Entry 7Y5V (electron microscopy, 6.10 A resolution (low resolution: residue-level contacts below are approximate; hydrogen-bond / salt-bridge calls are withheld)); this record covers chains A and C of the 10 polymer chains in the assembly.

# Chain A
Name: Chromatin assembly factor 1 subunit A
Organism: Homo sapiens
Reference sequence: Q13111 (CAF1A_HUMAN); residues 442-853 here = UniProt positions 442-853
Amino-acid sequence (412 residues; each row starts with the number of its first residue):
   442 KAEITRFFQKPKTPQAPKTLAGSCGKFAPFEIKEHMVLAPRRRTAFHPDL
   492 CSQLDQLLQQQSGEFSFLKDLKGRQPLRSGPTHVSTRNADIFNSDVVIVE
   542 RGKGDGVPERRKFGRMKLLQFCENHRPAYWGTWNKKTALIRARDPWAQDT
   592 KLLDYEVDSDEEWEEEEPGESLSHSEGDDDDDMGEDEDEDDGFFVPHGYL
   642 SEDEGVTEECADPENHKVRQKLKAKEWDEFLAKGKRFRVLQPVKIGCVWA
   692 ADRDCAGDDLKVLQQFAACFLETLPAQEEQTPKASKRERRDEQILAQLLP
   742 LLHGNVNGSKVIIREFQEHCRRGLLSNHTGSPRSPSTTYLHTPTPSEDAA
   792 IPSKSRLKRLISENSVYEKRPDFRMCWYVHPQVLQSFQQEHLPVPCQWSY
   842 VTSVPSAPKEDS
Disordered / not traced: 442-490, 501-547, 714-853
UniProt features mapped onto this chain:
  - region: Ser642 to Phe678 (Necessary for homodimerization and competence for chromatin assembly)
  - modified residue: Thr722 (Phosphothreonine), Ser772 (Phosphoserine), Ser775 (Phosphoserine), Ser803 (Phosphoserine)

# Chain C
Name: Histone-binding protein RBBP4
Organism: Homo sapiens
Reference sequence: Q09028 (RBBP4_HUMAN); numbering as in UniProt (aligned over 1-425)
Amino-acid sequence (425 residues; row label = number of the first residue in the row):
     1 MADKEAAFDDAVEERVINEEYKIWKKNTPFLYDLVMTHALEWPSLTAQWL
    51 PDVTRPEGKDFSIHRLVLGTHTSDEQNHLVIASVQLPNDDAQFDASHYDS
   101 EKGEFGGFGSVSGKIEIEIKINHEGEVNRARYMPQNPCIIATKTPSSDVL
   151 VFDYTKHPSKPDPSGECNPDLRLRGHQKEGYGLSWNPNLSGHLLSASDDH
   201 TICLWDISAVPKEGKVVDAKTIFTGHTAVVEDVSWHLLHESLFGSVADDQ
   251 KLMIWDTRSNNTSKPSHSVDAHTAEVNCLSFNPYSEFILATGSADKTVAL
   301 WDLRNLKLKLHSFESHKDEIFQVQWSPHNETILASSGTDRRLNVWDLSKI
   351 GEEQSPEDAEDGPPELLFIHGGHTAKISDFSWNPNEPWVICSVSEDNIMQ
   401 VWQMAENIYNDEDPEGSVDPEGQGS
Disordered / not traced: 1-10, 412-425
UniProt features mapped onto this chain:
  - modified residue: Ala2 (N-acetylalanine), Lys4 (N6-acetyllysine), Ser110 (Phosphoserine), Lys160 (N6-acetyllysine), Ser355 (Phosphoserine)
  - cross-link (Glycyl lysine isopeptide (Lys-Gly)): Lys4 (interchain with G-Cter in SUMO2), Lys160 (interchain with G-Cter in SUMO2)

# Chain A / chain C interface
Contacting residue pairs (21):
  Leu498(A) with Arg304(C)
  Leu499(A) with Leu303(C)
  Met557(A) with Gln92(C)
  Lys558(A) with Asp33(C)
  Leu559(A) with Asp33(C); Leu34(C); Val35(C)
  Leu560(A) with Val35(C)
  Gln561(A) with Val35(C); Met36(C); Thr37(C)
  Phe562(A) with Thr37(C)
  Cys563(A) with Thr37(C)
  Ala569(A) with Phe108(C); Gly109(C)
  Tyr570(A) with Phe108(C)
  Trp571(A) with Gly106(C); Gly107(C)
  Gly572(A) with Phe105(C); Gly106(C)
  Thr573(A) with Phe105(C)
Also at the interface, not in a pair above, chain A (16 interface residues in all): Leu495, Ala583
Also at the interface, not in a pair above, chain C (15 interface residues in all): Glu104, Ile369

# Overview
The interface between chain A and chain C involves 16 residues on one side and 15 on the other.
Chain A is Chromatin assembly factor 1 subunit A and chain C is Histone-binding protein RBBP4, both from Homo
sapiens; the structure, Cryo-EM structure of the dimeric human CAF1LC-H3-H4 complex, was determined by
electron microscopy, deposited together with 7Y5K, 7Y5L, 7Y5O, 7Y5U, 7Y5W, 7Y61 and 4 further entries.
